7D2Q - chains C and G of the 6 polymer chains in the assembly; structure by X-ray diffraction, 1.99 A resolution.

# Chain C (and G)
Molecule: Endoribonuclease MazF
Organism: Deinococcus radiodurans
Notes: EC 3.1.27.-; chain G of this document is another copy of the same molecule, construct and numbering; everything in this record applies to it too
Reference sequence: A0A6G9BVQ8 (A0A6G9BVQ8_DEIRD); residues 1-117 here = UniProt positions 1-117
Amino-acid sequence (117 residues; numbered 1 to 117; the number before each row is that of its first residue):
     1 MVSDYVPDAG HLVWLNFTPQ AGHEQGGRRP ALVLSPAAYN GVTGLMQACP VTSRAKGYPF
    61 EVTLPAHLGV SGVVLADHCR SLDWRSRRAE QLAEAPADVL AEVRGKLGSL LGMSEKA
Unresolved in the structure: 1-2, 19-26, 114-117 (chain G: 1-3, 114-117)

# How chain C and chain G interact
Pairs across the interface - 45 pairs, chain C then chain G:
  Leu34(C) - Leu111(G)
  Ser35(C) - Leu110(G)
  Pro36(C) - Leu110(G)
  Tyr39(C) - Phe60(G)  hydrophobic
  Tyr39(C) - Asp77(G)  hydrogen bond
  Tyr39(C) - Leu110(G)  hydrophobic
  Leu45(C) - His78(G)
  Gln47(C) - Asp77(G)  hydrogen bond (side chain-backbone)
  Gln47(C) - Cys79(G)  hydrogen bond (side chain-backbone)
  Gln47(C) - Leu110(G)
  Gln47(C) - Leu111(G)
  Tyr58(C) - Tyr39(G)
  Tyr58(C) - Thr43(G)
  Phe60(C) - Tyr39(G)  hydrophobic
  Asp77(C) - Tyr39(G)  hydrogen bond
  Asp77(C) - Gln47(G)  hydrogen bond (backbone-side chain)
  Asp77(C) - Ser81(G)
  His78(C) - Leu45(G)
  His78(C) - Ser81(G)
  Cys79(C) - Gln47(G)  hydrogen bond (backbone-side chain)
  Cys79(C) - Arg80(G)
  Cys79(C) - Ser81(G)  hydrogen bond (backbone-backbone)
  Arg80(C) - Cys79(G)
  Arg80(C) - Arg80(G)
  Ser81(C) - Asp77(G)
  Ser81(C) - His78(G)
  Ser81(C) - Cys79(G)
  Arg104(C) - Leu111(G)  hydrogen bond (side chain-backbone)
  Arg104(C) - Gly112(G)
  Arg104(C) - Met113(G)
  Leu107(C) - Leu111(G)  hydrophobic
  Leu107(C) - Met113(G)  hydrophobic
  Gly108(C) - Met113(G)
  Leu110(C) - Ser35(G)
  Leu110(C) - Pro36(G)
  Leu110(C) - Tyr39(G)  hydrophobic
  Leu111(C) - Leu34(G)
  Leu111(C) - Gln47(G)
  Leu111(C) - Arg104(G)  hydrogen bond (backbone-side chain)
  Leu111(C) - Leu107(G)  hydrophobic
  Leu111(C) - Leu111(G)  hydrophobic
  Gly112(C) - Arg104(G)
  Met113(C) - Arg104(G)
  Met113(C) - Gly108(G)
  Met113(C) - Met113(G)  hydrophobic

# Summary
Chain C and chain G each contribute 20 residues to their interface; the contacts include 9 hydrogen bonds.
Among the polar pairs are Tyr39(C)-Asp77(G), Gln47(C)-Asp77(G) and Gln47(C)-Cys79(G).
Both chains are Endoribonuclease MazF (Deinococcus radiodurans). Entry 7D2Q (Crystal structure of MazE-MazF
(Form-I) from Deinococcus radiodurans) was determined by X-ray diffraction, deposited together with 7D28,
7D2M, 7D2N and 7D2P.
